PDB entry 6PD1 | X-ray diffraction, 2.72 A resolution | chains A and C

Chain A (and C):
Name: Nucleotidyl transferase/aminotransferase, class V
Source organism: Treponema denticola (strain ATCC 35405 / CIP 103919 / DSM 14222)
Notes: chain C of this document is another copy of the same molecule, construct and numbering; everything in this record applies to it too
Reference sequence: Q73MU2 (Q73MU2_TREDE); numbering as in UniProt (aligned over 1-616)
Amino-acid sequence (624 residues; row label = number of the first residue in the row):
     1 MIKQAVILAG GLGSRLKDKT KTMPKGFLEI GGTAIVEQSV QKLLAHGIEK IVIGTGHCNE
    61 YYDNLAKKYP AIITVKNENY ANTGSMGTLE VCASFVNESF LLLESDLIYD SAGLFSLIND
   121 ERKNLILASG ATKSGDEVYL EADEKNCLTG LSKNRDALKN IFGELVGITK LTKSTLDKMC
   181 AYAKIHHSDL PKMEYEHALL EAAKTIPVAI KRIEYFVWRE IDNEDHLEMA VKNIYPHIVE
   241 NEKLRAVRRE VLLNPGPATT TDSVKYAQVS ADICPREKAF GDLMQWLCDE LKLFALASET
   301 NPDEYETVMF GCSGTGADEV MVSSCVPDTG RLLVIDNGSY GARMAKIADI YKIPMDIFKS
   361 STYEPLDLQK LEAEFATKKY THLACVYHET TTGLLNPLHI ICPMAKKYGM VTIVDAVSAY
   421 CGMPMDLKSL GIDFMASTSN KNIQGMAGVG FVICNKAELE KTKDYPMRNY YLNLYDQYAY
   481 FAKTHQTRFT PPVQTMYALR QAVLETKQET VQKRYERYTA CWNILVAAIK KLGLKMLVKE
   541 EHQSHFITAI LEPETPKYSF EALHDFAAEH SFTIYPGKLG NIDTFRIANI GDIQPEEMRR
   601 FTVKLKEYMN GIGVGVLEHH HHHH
Not modelled in the structure: 14-20, 621-624 (chain C: 14-20)
Construct notes: expression tag (617-624)
Bound ions: Mg2+: Glu-104, Asp-106, Glu-220
Curated features (UniProtKB/Swiss-Prot):
  - binding site (CMP-(2-aminoethyl)phosphonate): Leu-8, Gly-10, Gly-11, Lys-25, Thr-83, Thr-88, Glu-104, Ser-105, Asp-136, Lys-153, Glu-196
  - binding site (Mg(2+)): Asp-106, Asp-136, Glu-220, Asp-222
  - binding site (pyridoxal 5'-phosphate): Ser-313, Gly-314, Thr-315, Thr-390, Lys-441, Thr-490
  - mutagenesis: Arg-15 (R15A: Strong decrease in cytidylyltransferase activity), Lys-25 (K25A: Almost loss of cytidylyltransferase activity), Lys-153 (K153A: Strong decrease in cytidylyltransferase activity)
What the authors report for this chain:
  - catalytic residues: Lys-153 (proposed by the authors, not directly observed)
  - mutagenesis - R15A (<10% of wildtype), K25A (<10% of wildtype), K153A (<10% of wildtype): decreased catalytic activity

Chain A / chain C interface:
Pairs across the interface - 128 pairs, chain A then chain C:
  Phe-115(A) / Leu-244(C)
  Phe-115(A) / Arg-245(C)
  Phe-115(A) / Ala-246(C)
  Phe-115(A) / Tyr-266(C)
  Ser-116(A) / Leu-244(C)
  Ile-118(A) / Arg-248(C)  hydrogen bond (backbone-side chain)
  Asn-119(A) / Ala-246(C)
  Asn-119(A) / Val-247(C)
  Asn-119(A) / Arg-248(C)  hydrogen bond (side chain-backbone)
  Asp-120(A) / Arg-248(C)
  Arg-212(A) / Glu-240(C)
  Ile-213(A) / Glu-240(C)
  Glu-214(A) / Glu-240(C)  hydrogen bond (backbone-side chain)
  Tyr-215(A) / Asn-233(C)  hydrogen bond
  Tyr-215(A) / His-237(C)
  Tyr-215(A) / Glu-240(C)  hydrogen bond (backbone-side chain)
  Asn-233(A) / Tyr-215(C)
  His-237(A) / Tyr-215(C)
  Glu-240(A) / Arg-212(C)
  Glu-240(A) / Ile-213(C)
  Glu-240(A) / Glu-214(C)  hydrogen bond (side chain-backbone)
  Glu-240(A) / Tyr-215(C)  hydrogen bond (side chain-backbone)
  Leu-244(A) / Phe-115(C)
  Arg-245(A) / Phe-115(C)
  Ala-246(A) / Phe-115(C)
  Ala-246(A) / Asn-119(C)
  Val-247(A) / Asn-119(C)
  Val-247(A) / Val-269(C)  hydrophobic
  Val-247(A) / Ser-270(C)
  Val-247(A) / Ala-271(C)
  Arg-248(A) / Asn-119(C)  hydrogen bond (backbone-side chain)
  Arg-248(A) / Ala-271(C)
  Glu-250(A) / Asp-272(C)
  Leu-252(A) / Asp-272(C)
  Leu-252(A) / Ile-273(C)
  Leu-252(A) / Cys-274(C)
  Asn-254(A) / Cys-274(C)
  Pro-257(A) / Pro-275(C)  hydrophobic
  Pro-257(A) / Thr-490(C)
  Ala-258(A) / Asp-272(C)
  Thr-259(A) / Asp-272(C)
  Thr-260(A) / Asp-272(C)  hydrogen bond
  Lys-265(A) / Val-269(C)
  Lys-265(A) / Ser-270(C)
  Lys-265(A) / Asp-272(C)  salt bridge
  Tyr-266(A) / Phe-115(C)
  Tyr-266(A) / Tyr-266(C)  hydrophobic
  Tyr-266(A) / Val-269(C)
  Gln-268(A) / Gln-268(C)  hydrogen bond (side chain-backbone)
  Gln-268(A) / Gln-494(C)
  Val-269(A) / Val-247(C)  hydrophobic
  Val-269(A) / Lys-265(C)
  Val-269(A) / Tyr-266(C)
  Val-269(A) / Val-269(C)  hydrophobic
  Ser-270(A) / Val-247(C)
  Ser-270(A) / Lys-265(C)
  Ala-271(A) / Val-247(C)
  Ala-271(A) / Arg-248(C)
  Asp-272(A) / Glu-250(C)
  Asp-272(A) / Leu-252(C)
  Asp-272(A) / Ala-258(C)
  Asp-272(A) / Thr-259(C)
  Asp-272(A) / Thr-260(C)  hydrogen bond
  Asp-272(A) / Lys-265(C)  salt bridge
  Ile-273(A) / Leu-252(C)
  Cys-274(A) / Leu-252(C)
  Cys-274(A) / Asn-254(C)
  Cys-274(A) / Thr-573(C)
  Cys-274(A) / Tyr-575(C)  hydrophobic
  Pro-275(A) / Pro-257(C)  hydrophobic
  Arg-276(A) / Phe-560(C)
  Arg-276(A) / His-564(C)
  Arg-276(A) / Tyr-575(C)
  Arg-276(A) / Pro-576(C)
  Glu-277(A) / His-564(C)  salt bridge
  Glu-277(A) / Thr-573(C)
  Gly-311(A) / Gly-311(C)
  Cys-312(A) / Tyr-471(C)
  Ser-313(A) / Tyr-471(C)  hydrogen bond (backbone-side chain)
  Ser-313(A) / Phe-489(C)
  Ser-313(A) / Thr-490(C)
  Thr-315(A) / Phe-489(C)
  Gly-316(A) / Tyr-471(C)
  Glu-319(A) / Asn-469(C)
  Glu-319(A) / Tyr-470(C)  hydrogen bond (side chain-backbone)
  Glu-319(A) / Tyr-471(C)  hydrogen bond (side chain-backbone)
  Arg-343(A) / Tyr-470(C)
  Ile-347(A) / Tyr-470(C)  hydrophobic
  Ile-350(A) / Met-467(C)
  Ile-350(A) / Arg-468(C)
  Ile-350(A) / Asn-469(C)
  Tyr-351(A) / Arg-468(C)
  Tyr-351(A) / Asn-469(C)
  Met-446(A) / Gln-494(C)
  Ala-447(A) / Thr-490(C)
  Ala-447(A) / Pro-491(C)
  Ala-447(A) / Pro-492(C)
  Met-467(A) / Ile-350(C)
  Arg-468(A) / Ile-350(C)
  Arg-468(A) / Tyr-351(C)
  Asn-469(A) / Glu-319(C)
  Asn-469(A) / Ile-350(C)
  Asn-469(A) / Tyr-351(C)
  Tyr-470(A) / Glu-319(C)  hydrogen bond (backbone-side chain)
  Tyr-470(A) / Arg-343(C)
  Tyr-470(A) / Ile-347(C)  hydrophobic
  Tyr-470(A) / Ile-350(C)  hydrophobic
  Tyr-471(A) / Cys-312(C)
  Tyr-471(A) / Ser-313(C)  hydrogen bond (side chain-backbone)
  Tyr-471(A) / Gly-316(C)
  Tyr-471(A) / Glu-319(C)  hydrogen bond (backbone-side chain)
  Phe-489(A) / Ser-313(C)
  Phe-489(A) / Thr-315(C)
  Thr-490(A) / Pro-257(C)
  Thr-490(A) / Ser-313(C)
  Thr-490(A) / Ala-447(C)
  Pro-491(A) / Ala-447(C)
  Pro-492(A) / Ala-447(C)
  Gln-494(A) / Gln-268(C)
  Gln-494(A) / Met-446(C)
  Thr-495(A) / Thr-495(C)
  His-564(A) / Arg-276(C)
  His-564(A) / Glu-277(C)  salt bridge
  Ser-571(A) / Glu-121(C)
  Thr-573(A) / Cys-274(C)
  Thr-573(A) / Glu-277(C)
  Tyr-575(A) / Cys-274(C)  hydrophobic
  Pro-576(A) / Arg-276(C)
Interface residues without a listed pair, chain A (73 interface residues in all): Met-1, Ala-112, Glu-121, Phe-216, Lys-346, Asn-440, Leu-472, Val-493, Phe-560
Interface residues without a listed pair, chain C (69 interface residues in all): Ala-112, Ser-116, Lys-346, Asn-440, Gly-448, Leu-472, Ile-574

In short:
73 residues of chain A and 69 residues of chain C are in contact, with 17 hydrogen bonds and 4 salt bridges.
Polar contacts include Lys-265(A)/Asp-272(C), Glu-277(A)/His-564(C) and Ile-118(A)/Arg-248(C). From the paper:
the catalytic residue Lys-153(A); R15A, K25A and K153A of chain A reduce catalytic activity.
Chain A and chain C are both Nucleotidyl transferase/aminotransferase, class V (Treponema denticola (strain
ATCC 35405 / CIP 103919 / DSM 14222)); the structure, PntC-AEPT: fusion protein of phosphonate-specific
cytidylyltransferase and 2-aminoethylphosphonate (AEP) transaminase from Treponema denticola, was determined
by X-ray diffraction together with 6PD2 from the same study.
